PDB entry 3O92 | X-ray diffraction, 1.90 A resolution | chains A and B of the 4 polymer chains in the assembly

Chain A (and B):
Protein: nicotinamidase
From: Streptococcus pneumoniae
Notes: chain B of this document is another copy of the same molecule, construct and numbering; everything in this record applies to it too
Reference sequence: Q97PM2 (Q97PM2_STRPN); residue numbers follow UniProt; this construct covers 1-191
Amino-acid sequence (211 residues; each row starts with the number of its first residue; numbers below 1 keep their minus sign (Met-19 is residue -19)):
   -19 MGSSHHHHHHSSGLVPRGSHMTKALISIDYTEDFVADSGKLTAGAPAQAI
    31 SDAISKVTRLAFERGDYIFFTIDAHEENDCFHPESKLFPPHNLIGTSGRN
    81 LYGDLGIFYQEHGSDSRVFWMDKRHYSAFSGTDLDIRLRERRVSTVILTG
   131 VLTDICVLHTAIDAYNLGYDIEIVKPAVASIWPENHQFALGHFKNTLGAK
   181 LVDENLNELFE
Disordered / not traced: -19 to 1, 191
Differences from the reference sequence: expression tag (-19 to 0)
Modified positions: Cys136 (S-[(S)-hydroxy(5-methoxypyridin-3-yl)methyl]-L-cysteine; JJL)
Metal / ion sites: Zn2+: Asp53, His55, Glu64, His71, Cys136
Reported in the primary citation:
  - conformationally variable residues: Phe68

How chain A and chain B interact:
Contacting residue pairs - 26 pairs, chain A then chain B:
  Tyr47(A) - Phe61(B)
  Glu56(A) - Arg117(B)  salt bridge
  Phe61(A) - Tyr47(B)
  Phe61(A) - Glu120(B)
  Phe61(A) - Arg121(B)
  Arg104(A) - Asp113(B)
  Arg104(A) - Ile116(B)
  Arg104(A) - Arg117(B)
  Arg104(A) - Glu120(B)  salt bridge
  His105(A) - Ile116(B)
  Ser110(A) - Ile116(B)
  Gly111(A) - Thr112(B)
  Gly111(A) - Asp113(B)  hydrogen bond (backbone-backbone)
  Gly111(A) - Ile116(B)
  Thr112(A) - Gly111(B)
  Asp113(A) - Arg104(B)
  Asp113(A) - Gly111(B)  hydrogen bond (backbone-backbone)
  Ile116(A) - Arg104(B)
  Ile116(A) - His105(B)
  Ile116(A) - Ser110(B)
  Ile116(A) - Gly111(B)
  Arg117(A) - Glu56(B)  salt bridge
  Arg117(A) - Arg104(B)
  Glu120(A) - Phe61(B)
  Glu120(A) - Arg104(B)  salt bridge
  Arg121(A) - Phe61(B)
Other interface residues (no listed pair), chain A (16 interface residues in all): Asp59, His62, Pro63
Other interface residues (no listed pair), chain B (16 interface residues in all): Asp59, His62, Pro63

In short:
The chain A/chain B interface involves 16 residues from each chain; the contacts include 2 hydrogen bonds and
4 salt bridges. Polar contacts include Glu56(A)-Arg117(B), Arg104(A)-Glu120(B) and Gly111(A)-Asp113(B). The
Zn2+ site is built by Asp53(A), His55(A), Glu64(A), His71(A) and Cys136(A). The paper reports conformational
variability at Phe68(A).
Both chains are nicotinamidase (Streptococcus pneumoniae). Entry 3O92 (High resolution crystal structures of
Streptococcus pneumoniae nicotinamidase with trapped intermediates provide insights into catalytic mechanism
...) was determined by X-ray diffraction, deposited together with 3O90, 3O91, 3O93 and 3O94.
